Entry 4XWP (X-ray diffraction, 1.82 A resolution); this record covers chain A.

== Chain A ==
Name: ESX-1 secretion-associated protein EspB
Source organism: Mycobacterium tuberculosis
UniProt: P9WJD9 (ESPB_MYCTU); numbering as in UniProt (aligned over 7-278)
Chain sequence (275 residues; numbered 4 to 278; the number before each row is that of its first residue):
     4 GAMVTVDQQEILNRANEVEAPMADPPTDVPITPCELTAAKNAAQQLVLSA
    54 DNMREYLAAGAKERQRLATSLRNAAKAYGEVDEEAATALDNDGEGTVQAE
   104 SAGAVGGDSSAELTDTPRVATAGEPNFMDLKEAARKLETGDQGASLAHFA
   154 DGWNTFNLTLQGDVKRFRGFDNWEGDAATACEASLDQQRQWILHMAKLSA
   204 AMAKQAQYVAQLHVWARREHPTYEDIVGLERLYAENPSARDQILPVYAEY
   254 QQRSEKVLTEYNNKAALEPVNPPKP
Disordered / not traced: 4-6, 86-115, 125-130
Construct notes: expression tag (4-6)
Ion coordination: Ca2+: Glu222, Glu227
What the authors report for this chain:
  - conformationally variable residues (order/disorder transition): Ala125 to Phe130

== Summary ==
Glu222 and Glu227 coordinate Ca2+. The paper reports conformational variability at Ala125.
Chain A is ESX-1 secretion-associated protein EspB (Mycobacterium tuberculosis); the structure, Structure of
PE-PPE domains of ESX-1 secreted protein EspB, C2221 in presence of Ca, was determined by X-ray diffraction,
deposited together with 4XXN, 4XXX and 4XY3.
